Entry 7BVF (electron microscopy, 2.97 A resolution); this record covers chains B and A of the 3 polymer chains in the assembly.

[Chain B]
Name: Probable arabinosyltransferase B
From: Mycobacterium tuberculosis H37Rv
Notes: EC 2.4.2.-
UniProt: P9WNL7 (EMBB_MYCTU); residue numbers follow UniProt; this construct covers 1-1098
Sequence (1116 residues; each row starts with the number of its first residue):
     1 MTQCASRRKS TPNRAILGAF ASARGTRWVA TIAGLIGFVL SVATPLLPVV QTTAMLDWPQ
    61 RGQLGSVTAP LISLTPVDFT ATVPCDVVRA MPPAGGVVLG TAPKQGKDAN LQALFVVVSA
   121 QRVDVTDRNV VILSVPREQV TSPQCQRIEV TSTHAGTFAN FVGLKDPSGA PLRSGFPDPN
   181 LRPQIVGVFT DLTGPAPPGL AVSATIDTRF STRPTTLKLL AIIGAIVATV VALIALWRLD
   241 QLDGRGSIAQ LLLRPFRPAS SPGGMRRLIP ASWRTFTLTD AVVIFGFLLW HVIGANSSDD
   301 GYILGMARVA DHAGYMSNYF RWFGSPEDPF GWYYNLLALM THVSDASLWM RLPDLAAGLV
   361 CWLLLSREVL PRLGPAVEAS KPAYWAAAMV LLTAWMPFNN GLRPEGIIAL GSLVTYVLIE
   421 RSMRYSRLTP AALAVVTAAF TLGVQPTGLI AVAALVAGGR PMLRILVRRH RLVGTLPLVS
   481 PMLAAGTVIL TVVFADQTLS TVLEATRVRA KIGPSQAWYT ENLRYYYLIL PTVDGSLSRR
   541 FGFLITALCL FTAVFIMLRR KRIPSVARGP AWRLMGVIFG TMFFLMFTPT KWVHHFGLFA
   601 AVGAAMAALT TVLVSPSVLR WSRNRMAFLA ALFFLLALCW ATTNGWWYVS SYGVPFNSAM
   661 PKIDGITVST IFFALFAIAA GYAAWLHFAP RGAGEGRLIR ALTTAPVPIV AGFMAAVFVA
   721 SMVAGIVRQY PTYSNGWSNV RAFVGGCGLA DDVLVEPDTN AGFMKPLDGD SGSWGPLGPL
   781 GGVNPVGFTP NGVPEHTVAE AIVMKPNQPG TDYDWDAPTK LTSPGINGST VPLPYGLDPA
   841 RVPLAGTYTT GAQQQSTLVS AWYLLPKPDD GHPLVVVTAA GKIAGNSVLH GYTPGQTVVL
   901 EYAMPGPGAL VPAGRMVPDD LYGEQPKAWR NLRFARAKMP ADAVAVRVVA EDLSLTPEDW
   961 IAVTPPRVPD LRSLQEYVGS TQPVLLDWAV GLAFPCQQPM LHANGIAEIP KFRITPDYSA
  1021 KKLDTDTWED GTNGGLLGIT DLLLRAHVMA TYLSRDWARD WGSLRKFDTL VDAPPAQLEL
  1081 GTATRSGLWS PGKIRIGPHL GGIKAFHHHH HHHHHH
Unresolved in the structure: 1-23, 248-268, 1099-1116
Sequence notes: expression tag (1099-1116)
Curated features (UniProtKB/Swiss-Prot):
  - natural variant: Ser297 (S297A: Resistance to EMB), Met306 (M306I: Resistance to EMB; M306L: Resistance to EMB; M306V: Resistance to EMB), Asp328 (D328G: Resistance to EMB; D328Y: Resistance to EMB), Phe330 (F330V: Resistance to EMB), Tyr334 (Y334H: Resistance to EMB), Gly406 (G406A: Resistance to EMB; G406C: Resistance to EMB; G406D: Resistance to EMB), Gln497 (Q497K: Resistance to EMB; Q497R: Resistance to EMB), Gly745 (G745D: Resistance to EMB), Asp959 (D959A: Resistance to EMB), Met1000 (M1000R: Resistance to EMB), Asp1024 (D1024N: Resistance to EMB)
Ion coordination: Ca2+: Asp952, Ser954, Asp959
Small-molecule neighbours:
  - Ethambutol (95E): Ser298, Asp299, Tyr302, Ile303, Met306, Glu327, Tyr334, Arg403, Gln445, His594, Trp988, Trp1028
  - mono-trans, octa-cis decaprenyl-phosphate (DSL): Trp322, Pro329, Phe330, Arg403, Val435, Ala438, Leu442, Gln445, Pro446, Leu449, Val452, Leu455, Ile489, Leu490, Thr506, Arg509, Ala510, Pro514, Ser515, Pro589, Thr590, Trp592, His595
From the paper describing this entry:
  - binding site for Ethambutol: Asp299, Tyr302, Ile303, Met306, Glu327, His594, Trp988, Trp1028
  - contacts within the chain: Tyr302-Met306 (hydrophobic contact), Met306-Glu327 (hydrophobic contact)

[Chain A]
Name: Probable arabinosyltransferase A
From: Mycobacterium tuberculosis H37Rv
Notes: EC 2.4.2.-
UniProt: P9WNL9 (EMBA_MYCTU); residue numbers follow UniProt; this construct covers 2-1094
Sequence (1102 residues; numbered -7 to 1094; the number before each row is that of its first residue; numbers below 1 keep their minus sign (Asp-7 is residue -7)):
    -7 DYKDDDDKVP HDGNERSHRI ARLAAVVSGI AGLLLCGIVP LLPVNQTTAT IFWPQGSTAD
    53 GNITQITAPL VSGAPRALDI SIPCSAIATL PANGGLVLST LPAGGVDTGK AGLFVRANQD
   113 TVVVAFRDSV AAVAARSTIA AGGCSALHIW ADTGGAGADF MGIPGGAGTL PPEKKPQVGG
   173 IFTDLKVGAQ PGLSARVDID TRFITTPGAL KKAVMLLGVL AVLVAMVGLA ALDRLSRGRT
   233 LRDWLTRYRP RVRVGFASRL ADAAVIATLL LWHVIGATSS DDGYLLTVAR VAPKAGYVAN
   293 YYRYFGTTEA PFDWYTSVLA QLAAVSTAGV WMRLPATLAG IACWLIVSRF VLRRLGPGPG
   353 GLASNRVAVF TAGAVFLSAW LPFNNGLRPE PLIALGVLVT WVLVERSIAL GRLAPAAVAI
   413 IVATLTATLA PQGLIALAPL LTGARAIAQR IRRRRATDGL LAPLAVLAAA LSLITVVVFR
   473 DQTLATVAES ARIKYKVGPT IAWYQDFLRY YFLTVESNVE GSMSRRFAVL VLLFCLFGVL
   533 FVLLRRGRVA GLASGPAWRL IGTTAVGLLL LTFTPTKWAV QFGAFAGLAG VLGAVTAFTF
   593 ARIGLHSRRN LTLYVTALLF VLAWATSGIN GWFYVGNYGV PWYDIQPVIA SHPVTSMFLT
   653 LSILTGLLAA WYHFRMDYAG HTEVKDNRRN RILASTPLLV VAVIMVAGEV GSMAKAAVFR
   713 YPLYTTAKAN LTALSTGLSS CAMADDVLAE PDPNAGMLQP VPGQAFGPDG PLGGISPVGF
   773 KPEGVGEDLK SDPVVSKPGL VNSDASPNKP NAAITDSAGT AGGKGPVGIN GSHAALPFGL
   833 DPARTPVMGS YGENNLAATA TSAWYQLPPR SPDRPLVVVS AAGAIWSYKE DGDFIYGQSL
   893 KLQWGVTGPD GRIQPLGQVF PIDIGPQPAW RNLRFPLAWA PPEADVARIV AYDPNLSPEQ
   953 WFAFTPPRVP VLESLQRLIG SATPVLMDIA TAANFPCQRP FSEHLGIAEL PQYRILPDHK
  1013 QTAASSNLWQ SSSTGGPFLF TQALLRTSTI ATYLRGDWYR DWGSVEQYHR LVPADQAPDA
  1073 VVEEGVITVP GWGRPGPIRA LP
Unresolved in the structure: -7 to 7
Sequence notes: expression tag (-7 to 1)
Curated features (UniProtKB/Swiss-Prot):
  - natural variant: Ala201 (A201T: Resistance to EMB), Gly321 (G321S: Resistance to EMB), Gly350 (G350D: Resistance to EMB), Ala462 (A462V: Resistance to EMB), Asp833 (D833A: Resistance to EMB), Pro913 (P913S: Resistance to EMB)

[Chain B / chain A interface]
Residue-residue contacts (44; chain B residue first):
  Arg122(B) - Asn847(A)  hydrogen bond (side chain-backbone)
  Asn129(B) - Asn947(A)
  Asn129(B) - Leu948(A)  hydrogen bond (backbone-backbone)
  Asn129(B) - Ser949(A)
  Val131(B) - Leu948(A)  hydrophobic
  Arg460(B) - His665(A)
  Arg460(B) - Phe666(A)
  Arg460(B) - Met668(A)  hydrogen bond
  Arg460(B) - Asp669(A)  salt bridge
  Arg464(B) - Asp669(A)  salt bridge
  Val467(B) - Tyr670(A)
  Trp518(B) - Ala615(A)
  Trp518(B) - Thr647(A)
  Trp518(B) - Leu651(A)
  Tyr519(B) - Trp616(A)
  Tyr519(B) - Gln638(A)
  Thr520(B) - Glu508(A)
  Asn522(B) - Thr506(A)  hydrogen bond (side chain-backbone)
  Tyr526(B) - Tyr503(A)  hydrophobic
  Tyr526(B) - Pro799(A)  hydrogen bond (side chain-backbone)
  Ile529(B) - Gln497(A)
  Ile529(B) - Leu500(A)
  Leu530(B) - Asn800(A)
  Phe555(B) - Phe533(A)  hydrophobic
  Phe555(B) - Leu536(A)  hydrophobic
  Leu558(B) - Phe533(A)  hydrophobic
  Leu558(B) - Arg537(A)
  Arg559(B) - Leu536(A)
  Lys561(B) - Arg537(A)
  Lys561(B) - Arg538(A)
  Met586(B) - Trp616(A)  hydrophobic
  Phe587(B) - Leu651(A)  hydrophobic
  Ala637(B) - Trp495(A)  hydrophobic
  Ala641(B) - Tyr496(A)  hydrophobic
  Met660(B) - Tyr496(A)
  Phe673(B) - Trp495(A)  hydrophobic
  Phe673(B) - Phe565(A)  hydrophobic
  His687(B) - Arg437(A)  hydrogen bond
  Phe688(B) - Ala436(A)
  Phe688(B) - Arg437(A)
  Lys805(B) - Asp780(A)  salt bridge
  Gln855(B) - Val122(A)
  Leu955(B) - Val122(A)  hydrophobic
  Thr956(B) - Asp120(A)  hydrogen bond
Also at the interface, not in a pair above, chain B (39 interface residues in all): Gly459, Leu463, Leu523, Pro531, Met557, Trp621, Phe634, Leu638, Ser669, Ser954
Also at the interface, not in a pair above, chain A (43 interface residues in all): Lys102, Ala117, Ala440, Phe499, Val507, Leu532, Trp550, Phe612, Ser619, Lys782

[In short]
39 residues of chain B face 43 of chain A across their interface; the contacts include 7 hydrogen bonds and 3
salt bridges. Among the polar pairs are Arg460(B)-Asp669(A), Arg464(B)-Asp669(A) and Lys805(B)-Asp780(A). The
paper reports a binding site for Ethambutol at Asp299(B), Tyr302(B) and Ile303(B) among others; contacts
within the chain involving Met306(B), Tyr302(B) and Glu327(B).
Chain B is Probable arabinosyltransferase B and chain A is Probable arabinosyltransferase A, both from
Mycobacterium tuberculosis H37Rv; the structure, Cryo-EM structure of Mycobacterium tuberculosis
arabinosyltransferase EmbA-EmbB-AcpM2 in complex with ethambutol, was determined by electron microscopy (same
publication as 7BVC, 7BVE, 7BVG and 7BVH).
